Entry 1IB1 (X-ray diffraction, 2.70 A resolution); this record covers chains E and F of the 4 polymer chains in the assembly.

# Chain E (and F)
Protein: Serotonin N-acetyltransferase
From: Ovis aries
Notes: EC 2.3.1.87; chain F of this document is another copy of the same molecule, construct and numbering; everything in this record applies to it too
Reference sequence: Q29495 (SNAT_SHEEP); numbering as in UniProt (aligned over 2-201)
Sequence (200 residues; row label = number of the first residue in the row):
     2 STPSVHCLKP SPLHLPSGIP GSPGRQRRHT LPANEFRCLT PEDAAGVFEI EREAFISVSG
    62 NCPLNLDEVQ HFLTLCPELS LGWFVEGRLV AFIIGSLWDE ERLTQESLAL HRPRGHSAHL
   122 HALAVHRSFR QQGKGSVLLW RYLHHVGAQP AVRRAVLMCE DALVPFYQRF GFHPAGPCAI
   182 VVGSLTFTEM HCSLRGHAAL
Unresolved in the structure: 2-17, 197-201
Construct notes: modified residue (31)
Modified / non-standard residues: T31 (phosphothreonine; TPO)
Ligand contacts: coa-S-acetyl tryptamine (COT): A55, F56, S60, N62, C63, P64, H122, A123, L124, A125, V126, F130, R131, Q132, Q133, G134, K135, G136, S137, M159, C160, E161, A163, L164, F167, Y168, R170, V183, L186, F188
Curated features (UniProtKB/Swiss-Prot):
  - region: R28 to N35 (YWHAZ-binding)
  - binding site (acetyl-CoA): L124 to V126, Q132 to S137, Y168 to R170
  - binding site (substrate): L124, M159
  - site (Important for the catalytic mechanism): H120, H122
  - modified residue: T31 (Phosphothreonine)

# Interface between chain E and chain F
Contacting residue pairs (23):
  I20(E) with H145(F)
  G22(E) with W141(F); H145(F)
  S23(E) with H145(F)
  P24(E) with W141(F), hydrophobic; L144(F); H145(F); L195(F), hydrophobic
  G25(E) with G148(F); L195(F); R196(F)
  R26(E) with S194(F), hydrogen bond (side chain-backbone); L195(F)
  W141(E) with P24(F), hydrophobic
  L144(E) with P24(F)
  H145(E) with I20(F); S23(F); P24(F)
  G148(E) with G25(F)
  S194(E) with R26(F)
  L195(E) with P24(F), hydrophobic; R26(F)
  R196(E) with G25(F)
Interface residues without a listed pair, chain E (14 interface residues in all): P21
Interface residues without a listed pair, chain F (14 interface residues in all): G22, A149

# Summary
Chain E and chain F each contribute 14 residues to their interface, with 1 hydrogen bond. The hydrogen-bonded
pair is R26(E)-S194(F). Chain E binds coa-S-acetyl tryptamine. UniProt lists 12 acetyl-CoA-binding residues
and substrate-binding residues L124(E) and M159(E) on chain E.
Chain E and chain F are both Serotonin N-acetyltransferase (Ovis aries); the structure, Crystal structure of
the 14-3-3 zeta:serotonin N-acetyltransferase complex, was determined by X-ray diffraction.
